Entry 1EVZ (X-ray diffraction, 2.80 A resolution); this record covers chain A.

# Chain A
Protein: Glycerol-3-phosphate dehydrogenase
Organism: Leishmania mexicana
Notes: EC 1.1.1.8
UniProt: P90551 (P90551_LEIME); numbering as in UniProt (aligned over 1-366)
Sequence (366 residues; row label = number of the first residue in the row):
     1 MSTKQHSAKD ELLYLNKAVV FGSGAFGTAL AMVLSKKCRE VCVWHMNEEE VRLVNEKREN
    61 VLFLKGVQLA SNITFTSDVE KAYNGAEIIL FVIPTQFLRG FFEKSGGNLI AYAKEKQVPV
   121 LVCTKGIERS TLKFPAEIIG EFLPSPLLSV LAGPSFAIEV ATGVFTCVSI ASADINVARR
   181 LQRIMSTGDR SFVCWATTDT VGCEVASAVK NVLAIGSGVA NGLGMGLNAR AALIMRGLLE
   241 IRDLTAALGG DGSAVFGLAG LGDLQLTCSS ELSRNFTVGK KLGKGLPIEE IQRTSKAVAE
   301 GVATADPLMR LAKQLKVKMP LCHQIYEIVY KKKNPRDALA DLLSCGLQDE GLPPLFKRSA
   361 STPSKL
Disordered / not traced: 1-8, 294-296, 358-366
Residues lining bound ligands: NAD (nicotinamide-adenine-dinucleotide): Gly22, Ser23, Gly24, Ala25, Phe26, Gly27, His45, Met46, Phe63, Val92, Pro94, Phe97, Cys123, Thr124, Lys125, Ser155, Phe156, Ala157, Lys210, Glu300
UniProt features mapped onto this chain:
  - motif: Ser364 to Leu366 (Microbody targeting signal)
  - active site: Lys210 (Proton acceptor)
  - binding site (NAD(+)): Gly22 to Gly27, Phe97, Lys125, Ala157, Arg274, Val298, Glu300
  - binding site (substrate): Lys125, Arg274, Asn275
  - mutagenesis: Lys125 (K125A/M: Loss of activity), Lys210 (K210A/M: Loss of activity)

# Overview
Bound to chain A: NAD. UniProt lists active-site residue Lys210, 12 NAD+-binding residues, 3 substrate-binding
residues and 2 mutagenesis sites.
Chain A is Glycerol-3-phosphate dehydrogenase (Leishmania mexicana); the structure, Crystal structure of
leishmania mexicana glycerol-3-phosphate dehydrogenase in complex with NAD, was determined by X-ray
diffraction (same publication as 1EVY).
